PDB entry 4YLP | X-ray diffraction, 5.50 A resolution (low resolution: residue-level contacts below are approximate; hydrogen-bond / salt-bridge calls are withheld) | chains A and C of the 9 polymer chains in the assembly

[Chain A]
Molecule: DNA-directed RNA polymerase subunit alpha
Source organism: Escherichia coli
Notes: EC 2.7.7.6; fragment: N-terminal domain
Reference sequence: A7ZSI4 (RPOA_ECO24); residues 1-235 here = UniProt positions 1-235
Sequence (242 residues; row label = number of the first residue in the row; numbers below 1 keep their minus sign (Ala-6 is residue -6)):
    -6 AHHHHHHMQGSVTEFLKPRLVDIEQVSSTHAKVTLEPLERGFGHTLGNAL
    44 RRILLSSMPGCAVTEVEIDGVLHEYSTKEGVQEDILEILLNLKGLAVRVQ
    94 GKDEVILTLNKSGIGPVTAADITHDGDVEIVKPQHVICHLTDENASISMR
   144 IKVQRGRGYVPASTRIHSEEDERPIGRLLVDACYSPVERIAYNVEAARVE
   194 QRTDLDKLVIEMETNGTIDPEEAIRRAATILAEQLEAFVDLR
Disordered / not traced: -6 to 5
Differences from the reference sequence: expression tag (-6 to 0)

[Chain C]
Molecule: DNA-directed RNA polymerase subunit beta
Source organism: Escherichia coli
Notes: EC 2.7.7.6
Reference sequence: A7ZUK1 (RPOB_ECO24); residue numbers follow UniProt; this construct covers 1-1342
Sequence (1342 residues; numbered 1 to 1342; the number before each row is that of its first residue):
     1 MVYSYTEKKRIRKDFGKRPQVLDVPYLLSIQLDSFQKFIEQDPEGQYGLE
    51 AAFRSVFPIQSYSGNSELQYVSYRLGEPVFDVQECQIRGVTYSAPLRVKL
   101 RLVIYEREAPEGTVKDIKEQEVYMGEIPLMTDNGTFVINGTERVIVSQLH
   151 RSPGVFFDSDKGKTHSSGKVLYNARIIPYRGSWLDFEFDPKDNLFVRIDR
   201 RRKLPATIILRALNYTTEQILDLFFEKVIFEIRDNKLQMELVPERLRGET
   251 ASFDIEANGKVYVEKGRRITARHIRQLEKDDVKLIEVPVEYIAGKVVAKD
   301 YIDESTGELICAANMELSLDLLAKLSQSGHKRIETLFTNDLDHGPYISET
   351 LRVDPTNDRLSALVEIYRMMRPGEPPTREAAESLFENLFFSEDRYDLSAV
   401 GRMKFNRSLLREEIEGSGILSKDDIIDVMKKLIDIRNGKGEVDDIDHLGN
   451 RRIRSVGEMAENQFRVGLVRVERAVKERLSLGDLDTLMPQDMINAKPISA
   501 AVKEFFGSSQLSQFMDQNNPLSEITHKRRISALGPGGLTRERAGFEVRDV
   551 HPTHYGRVCPIETPEGPNIGLINSLSVYAQTNEYGFLETPYRKVTDGVVT
   601 DEIHYLSAIEEGNYVIAQANSNLDEEGHFVEDLVTCRSKGESSLFSRDQV
   651 DYMDVSTQQVVSVGASLIPFLEHDDANRALMGANMQRQAVPTLRADKPLV
   701 GTGMERAVAVDSGVTAVAKRGGVVQYVDASRIVIKVNEDEMYPGEAGIDI
   751 YNLTKYTRSNQNTCINQMPCVSLGEPVERGDVLADGPSTDLGELALGQNM
   801 RVAFMPWNGYNFEDSILVSERVVQEDRFTTIHIQELACVSRDTKLGPEEI
   851 TADIPNVGEAALSKLDESGIVYIGAEVTGGDILVGKVTPKGETQLTPEEK
   901 LLRAIFGEKASDVKDSSLRVPNGVSGTVIDVQVFTRDGVEKDKRALEIEE
   951 MQLKQAKKDLSEELQILEAGLFSRIRAVLVAGGVEAEKLDKLPRDRWLEL
  1001 GLTDEEKQNQLEQLAEQYDELKHEFEKKLEAKRRKITQGDDLAPGVLKIV
  1051 KVYLAVKRRIQPGDKMAGRHGNKGVISKINPIEDMPYDENGTPVDIVLNP
  1101 LGVPSRMNIGQILETHLGMAAKGIGDKINAMLKQQQEVAKLREFIQRAYD
  1151 LGADVRQKVDLSTFSDEEVMRLAENLRKGMPIATPVFDGAKEAEIKELLK
  1201 LGDLPTSGQIRLYDGRTGEQFERPVTVGYMYMLKLNHLVDDKMHARSTGS
  1251 YSLVTQQPLGGKAQFGGQRFGEMEVWALEAYGAAYTLQEMLTVKSDDVNG
  1301 RTKMYKNIVDGNHQMEPGMPESFNVLLKEIRSLGINIELEDE
Disordered / not traced: 1
Swiss-Prot annotation at these positions:
  - modified residue (N6-acetyllysine): Lys1022, Lys1200

[How chain A and chain C interact]
Pairs across the interface - 66 pairs, chain A then chain C:
  His37(A) - Gly1218(C)
  Asn41(A) - Asp1214(C)
  Asn41(A) - Gly1215(C)
  Asn41(A) - Arg1216(C)
  Asn41(A) - Thr1217(C)
  Asn41(A) - Gly1218(C)
  Arg44(A) - Ile1082(C)
  Arg44(A) - Glu1083(C)
  Arg44(A) - Met1085(C)
  Arg44(A) - Tyr1087(C)
  Arg44(A) - Gly1091(C)
  Arg44(A) - Pro1093(C)
  Arg44(A) - Gly1215(C)
  Arg45(A) - Glu1083(C)
  Arg45(A) - Asp1084(C)
  Arg45(A) - Gly1215(C)
  Arg45(A) - Arg1216(C)
  Ser49(A) - Glu1083(C)
  Leu65(A) - Ile873(C)
  His66(A) - Gly874(C)
  His66(A) - Ile929(C)
  Glu67(A) - Lys1057(C)
  Tyr68(A) - Tyr756(C)
  Tyr68(A) - Thr927(C)
  Tyr68(A) - Ile929(C)
  Tyr68(A) - Ala1055(C)
  Tyr68(A) - Lys1057(C)
  Thr70(A) - Ala729(C)
  Glu72(A) - Tyr726(C)
  Glu72(A) - Asp728(C)
  Glu72(A) - Lys958(C)
  Gly73(A) - Tyr726(C)
  Gly73(A) - Asp728(C)
  Val74(A) - Asp728(C)
  Val74(A) - Ala729(C)
  Gln75(A) - Ala729(C)
  Gln75(A) - Ser772(C)
  Asp77(A) - Ala729(C)
  Asp77(A) - Lys755(C)
  Asp77(A) - Tyr756(C)
  Asp77(A) - Asn766(C)
  Thr134(A) - Tyr726(C)
  Thr134(A) - Val727(C)
  Thr134(A) - Leu773(C)
  Tyr152(A) - Val823(C)
  Tyr152(A) - Gln824(C)
  Tyr152(A) - Asp826(C)
  Tyr152(A) - Arg1059(C)
  Pro154(A) - Arg1059(C)
  Ser156(A) - Arg1059(C)
  Ile159(A) - Glu876(C)
  Glu165(A) - Lys864(C)
  Arg166(A) - Glu876(C)
  Ile168(A) - Ile873(C)
  Ile168(A) - Gly874(C)
  Asp174(A) - Lys1057(C)
  Asp174(A) - Arg1059(C)
  Glu181(A) - Arg821(C)
  Arg182(A) - Asn1090(C)
  Arg182(A) - Thr1092(C)
  Ile183(A) - Gly1091(C)
  Ala184(A) - Asn1090(C)
  Ala184(A) - Gly1091(C)
  Tyr185(A) - Tyr1087(C)
  Tyr185(A) - Gly1218(C)
  Glu204(A) - Asn1090(C)
Other interface residues (no listed pair), chain A (39 interface residues in all): Leu48, Lys71, Glu76, Leu83, Lys86, Asp135, Arg170, Leu171, Cys176
Other interface residues (no listed pair), chain C (44 interface residues in all): Ser730, Arg731, Glu820, Ala875, Glu962, Glu1089, Tyr1213

[Overview]
Chain A and chain C form an interface of 39 and 44 residues respectively.
Here chain A is DNA-directed RNA polymerase subunit alpha and chain C is DNA-directed RNA polymerase subunit
beta, both from Escherichia coli. Entry 4YLP (E. coli Transcription Initiation Complex - 16-bp spacer and 5-nt
RNA) was determined by X-ray diffraction (same publication as 4YLN and 4YLO).
